Entry 6KTO (X-ray diffraction, 3.45 A resolution); this record covers chains B and D of the 4 polymer chains in the assembly.

# Chain B
Molecule: Mitotic spindle assembly checkpoint protein MAD2B
Organism: Homo sapiens
UniProt: Q9UI95 (MD2L2_HUMAN); numbering as in UniProt (aligned over 1-211)
Sequence (227 residues; numbered -15 to 211; the number before each row is that of its first residue; numbers below 1 keep their minus sign (Met-15 is residue -15)):
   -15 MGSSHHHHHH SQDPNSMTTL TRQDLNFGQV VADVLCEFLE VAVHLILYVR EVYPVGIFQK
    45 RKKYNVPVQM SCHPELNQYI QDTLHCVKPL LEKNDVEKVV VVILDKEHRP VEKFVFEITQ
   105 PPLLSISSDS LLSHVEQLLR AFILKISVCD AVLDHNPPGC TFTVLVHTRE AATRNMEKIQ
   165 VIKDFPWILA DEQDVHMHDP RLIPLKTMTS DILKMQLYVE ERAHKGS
Unresolved in the structure: -15 to 8, 157-182
Sequence notes: expression tag (-15 to 0)
UniProt features mapped onto this chain:
  - natural variant: Val85 (V85E: In FANCV)
  - mutagenesis: Tyr63 (Y63A: Alters interaction with REV3L. Loss of interaction with REV3L; when associated with A-171), Arg124 (R124A: Induces structural changes that increase affinity for REV3L and REV1. No effect on interaction with REV1; when associated with A-171), Trp171 (W171A: Alters interaction with REV3L and REV1. Loss of interaction with REV3L; when associated with A-63. No effect on interaction with REV1; when associated with A-124), Leu186 (L186A: Significantly prevents interaction with REV1; no effect on interaction with REV3L), Gln200 (Q200A: Significantly prevents interaction with REV1; no effect on interaction with REV3L), Tyr202 (Y202A: Significantly prevents interaction with REV1; no effect on interaction with REV3L)
Reported in the primary citation:
  - self-association interface (contacts with another copy of this molecule): Glu35, Lys44, Arg124, Asp134
  - mutagenesis - W171A: unchanged binding to Shieldin complex subunit 2 (chain D)
  - mutagenesis - R124A, K129A, K190A: abolished binding to REV7 conformational dimer

# Chain D
Molecule: Shieldin complex subunit 2
Organism: Homo sapiens
UniProt: Q86V20 (SHLD2_HUMAN); residue numbers follow UniProt; this construct covers 1-52
Sequence (54 residues; numbered -1 to 52; the number before each row is that of its first residue; numbers below 1 keep their minus sign (Met-1 is residue -1)):
    -1 MGMSGGSQVH IFWGAPIAPL KITVSEDTAS LMSVADPWKK IQLLYSQHSL YLKD
Unresolved in the structure: -1 to 4, 17-32
Sequence notes: expression tag (-1 to 0)

# How chain B and chain D interact
Contacting residue pairs (31):
  Tyr37(B) - Ala13(D)
  Tyr37(B) - Pro14(D)  hydrogen bond (side chain-backbone)
  Tyr37(B) - Ile15(D)
  Leu60(B) - Pro14(D)  hydrophobic
  Tyr63(B) - Phe10(D)  hydrogen bond (side chain-backbone)
  Tyr63(B) - Gly12(D)
  Tyr63(B) - Ala13(D)  hydrophobic
  Tyr63(B) - Pro14(D)
  Tyr63(B) - Trp36(D)  hydrophobic
  Asp66(B) - Trp36(D)
  Thr67(B) - Phe10(D)
  Thr67(B) - Trp36(D)
  Cys70(B) - Phe10(D)  hydrophobic
  Leu74(B) - His8(D)
  Gly143(B) - Ala16(D)
  Cys144(B) - Ala16(D)
  Thr145(B) - Ala13(D)
  Thr145(B) - Pro14(D)  hydrogen bond (side chain-backbone)
  Phe146(B) - Ala13(D)
  Thr147(B) - Phe10(D)  hydrogen bond (side chain-backbone)
  Val148(B) - His8(D)
  Val148(B) - Phe10(D)  hydrogen bond (backbone-backbone)
  Leu149(B) - His8(D)
  Leu149(B) - Ile9(D)  hydrophobic
  Val150(B) - Gln6(D)
  Val150(B) - Val7(D)
  Val150(B) - His8(D)  hydrogen bond (backbone-backbone)
  His151(B) - Gln6(D)
  Thr152(B) - Ser5(D)
  Thr152(B) - Gln6(D)  hydrogen bond (side chain-backbone)
  Glu154(B) - Ser5(D)
Other interface residues (no listed pair), chain B (22 interface residues in all): Val36, Glu59, His92, Arg153
Other interface residues (no listed pair), chain D (14 interface residues in all): Trp11, Pro35
From the paper, about this interface:
  - specific contacts: Val148(B)-Phe10(D) (hydrophobic contact), Val150(B)-Phe10(D) (hydrophobic contact), Phe10(D)-Tyr63(B), Ala13(D)-Tyr63(B), Pro14(D)-Tyr63(B), Trp36(D)-Tyr63(B)
  - interface residues, chain B: Tyr63(B), Leu149(B)

# Summary
The interface between chain B and chain D involves 22 residues on one side and 14 on the other, with 7
hydrogen bonds. Among the polar pairs are Tyr37(B)-Pro14(D), Tyr63(B)-Phe10(D) and Thr145(B)-Pro14(D). The
authors report hydrophobic contacts between Val148(B) and Phe10(D) and Val150(B) and Phe10(D); contacts
between Phe10(D) and Tyr63(B), Ala13(D) and Tyr63(B) and Pro14(D) and Tyr63(B) among others. The paper reports
that R124A, K129A and K190A of chain B abolish binding to REV7 conformational dimer; interface residues
Tyr63(B) and Leu149(B).
Here chain B is Mitotic spindle assembly checkpoint protein MAD2B and chain D is Shieldin complex subunit 2,
both from Homo sapiens. Entry 6KTO (Crystal structure of human SHLD3-C-REV7-O-REV7-SHLD2 complex) was
determined by X-ray diffraction.
